Entry 8JXR (electron microscopy, 3.57 A resolution); this record covers chains B and C of the 5 polymer chains in the assembly.

# Chain B
Name: NBA3
Organism: Homo sapiens
Sequence (125 residues; row label = number of the first residue in the row):
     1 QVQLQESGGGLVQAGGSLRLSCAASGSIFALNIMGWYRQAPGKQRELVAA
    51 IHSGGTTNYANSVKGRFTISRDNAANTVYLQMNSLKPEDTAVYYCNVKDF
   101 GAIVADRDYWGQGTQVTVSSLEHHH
Not modelled in the structure: 125

# Chain C
Name: Maltose/maltodextrin-binding periplasmic protein, Immunoglobulin G-binding protein A, Immunoglobulin G-binding protein G
Organism: Escherichia coli O157:H7
Reference sequence: chimeric construct of P0AEX9, P38507, P0A015, P06654: residues 2-369 from P0AEX9 (MALE_ECOLI) positions 27-394 (UniProt number = residue number + 25); residues 371-409 from P38507 positions 289-327 (UniProt number = residue number - 82); residues 419-467 from P0A015 positions 103-151 (UniProt number = residue number - 316); residues 479-536 from P06654 positions 295-352 (UniProt number = residue number - 184)
Sequence (559 residues; row label = number of the first residue in the row; numbers below 1 keep their minus sign (Met-19 is residue -19)):
   -19 MGSSHHHHHHSSGLVPRGSHMKIEEGKLVIWINGDKGYNGLAEVGKKFEK
    31 DTGIKVTVEHPDKLEEKFPQVAATGDGPDIIFWAHDRFGGYAQSGLLAEI
    81 TPDKAFQDKLYPFTWDAVRYNGKLIAYPIAVEALSLIYNKDLLPNPPKTW
   131 EEIPALDKELKAKGKSALMFNLQEPYFTWPLIAADGGYAFKYENGKYDIK
   181 DVGVDNAGAKAGLTFLVDLIKNKHMNADTDYSIAEAAFNKGETAMTINGP
   231 WAWSNIDTSKVNYGVTVLPTFKGQPSKPFVGVLSAGINAASPNKELAKEF
   281 LENYLLTDEGLEAVNKDKPLGAVALKSYEEELAKDPRIAATMENAQKGEI
   331 MPNIPQMSAFWYAVRTAVINAASGRQTVDQALAFAQILIMPNLTEEQRNG
   381 FIQSLKDDPSVSKEILAEAKKLNEHQAPKGGSGGAGSGDQQSAFYEILNM
   431 PNLNEAQRNGFIQSLKDDPSQSTNVLGEAKKLNESQAGGGSGGGSGGSAV
   481 TTYKLVINGKTLKGETTTKAVDAETAEKAFKQYANDNGVDGVWTYDDATK
   531 TFTVTEGSG
Not modelled in the structure: -19 to 38, 53-57, 142-147, 237-242, 266-314, 409-482, 498-502, 519-530, 537-539
Differences from the reference sequence: initiating methionine (-19); cloning artifact (-18 to 1, 537-539); engineered mutation Gln360 (Glu385 in P0AEX9), Ala363 (Lys388 in P0AEX9), Phe364 (Asp389 in P0AEX9), Ile367 (Thr392 in P0AEX9), Leu368 (Arg393 in P0AEX9); linker (370, 410-418, 468-478); conflict Glu404 (Asp322 in P38507), His405 (Ala323 in P38507)

# How chain B and chain C interact
Contacting residue pairs (23):
  Gly15(B) with Gln377(C), hydrogen bond (backbone-side chain)
  Ser17(B) with Glu376(C); Gln377(C)
  Arg19(B) with Gln383(C); Asp387(C), salt bridge
  Thr57(B) with Asp388(C), hydrogen bond
  Tyr59(B) with Asp388(C), hydrogen bond
  Lys64(B) with Glu394(C); Glu398(C)
  Gly65(B) with Glu394(C); Ile395(C); Glu398(C)
  Arg66(B) with Glu398(C)
  Thr68(B) with Ser384(C); Asp387(C); Asp388(C); Ile395(C)
  Ser70(B) with Asp387(C)
  Gln81(B) with Gly380(C); Ser384(C)
  Asn83(B) with Gly380(C); Phe381(C); Ser384(C), hydrogen bond
Also at the interface, not in a pair above, chain B (15 interface residues in all): Gly16, Ile69, Ser84
Also at the interface, not in a pair above, chain C (14 interface residues in all): Ser390, Val391, Leu402

# In short
The interface between chain B and chain C involves 15 residues on one side and 14 on the other; the contacts
include 4 hydrogen bonds and 1 salt bridge. Among the polar pairs are Arg19(B)-Asp387(C), Gly15(B)-Gln377(C)
and Thr57(B)-Asp388(C).
Here chain B is NBA3 (Homo sapiens) and chain C is Maltose/maltodextrin-binding periplasmic protein,
Immunoglobulin G-binding protein A, Immunoglobulin G-binding protein G (Escherichia coli O157:H7). Entry 8JXR
(Structure of nanobody-bound DRD1_LSD complex) was determined by electron microscopy together with 8JXS from
the same study.
